PDB entry 8V4H | X-ray diffraction, 2.20 A resolution | chains A and B

[Chain A (and B)]
Name: Putative nucleotide sugar dehydratase
Source organism: Campylobacter jejuni
Notes: chain B of this document is another copy of the same molecule, construct and numbering; everything in this record applies to it too
Reference sequence: A0A0U3AP28 (A0A0U3AP28_CAMJU); residue numbers follow UniProt; this construct covers 1-335
Amino-acid sequence (356 residues; numbered -20 to 335; the number before each row is that of its first residue; numbers below 1 keep their minus sign (Met-20 is residue -20)):
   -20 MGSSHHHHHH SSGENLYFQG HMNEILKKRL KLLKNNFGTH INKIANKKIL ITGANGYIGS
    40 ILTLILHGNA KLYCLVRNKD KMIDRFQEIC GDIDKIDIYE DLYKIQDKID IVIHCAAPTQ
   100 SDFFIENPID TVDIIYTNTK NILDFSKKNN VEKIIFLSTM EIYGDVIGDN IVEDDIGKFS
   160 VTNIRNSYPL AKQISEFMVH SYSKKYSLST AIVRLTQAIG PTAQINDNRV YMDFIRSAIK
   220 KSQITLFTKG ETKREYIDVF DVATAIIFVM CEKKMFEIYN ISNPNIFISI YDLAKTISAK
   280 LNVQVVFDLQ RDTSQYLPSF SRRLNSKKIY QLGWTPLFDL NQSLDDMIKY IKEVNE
Unresolved in the structure: -20 to 0, 335 (chain B: -20 to -8, 335)
Differences from the reference sequence: initiating methionine (-20); expression tag (-19 to 0)
Small-molecule neighbours: YCX ([[(2R,3S,4R,5R)-5-(4-azanyl-2-oxidanylidene-pyrimidin-1-yl)-3,4-bis(oxidanyl)oxolan-2-yl]methoxy-oxidanyl-phosphoryl] [(2R,3R,4R,5S)-2,3,4,5,6-pentakis(oxidanyl)hexyl] hydrogen phosphate): Thr98, Ser100, Glu140, Arg164, Tyr167, Thr195, Gln196, Asn207, Arg208, Val209, Asp212, Phe213, Thr224, Leu225, Phe226, Thr227, Thr231, Arg233, Ile269, Gln294, Tyr295, Leu296
From the paper describing this entry:
  - binding site for YCX: Met139, Glu140, Arg164, Tyr167, Thr195, Gln196, Arg208
  - catalytic residues: Tyr167 (proposed by the authors, not directly observed)
  - contacts within the chain: Glu140-Arg164 (salt bridge)

[How chain A and chain B interact]
Contacting residue pairs - 61 pairs, chain A then chain B:
  Glu105(A) - Lys184(B)  hydrogen bond (backbone-side chain)
  Asn106(A) - Lys184(B)
  Ile108(A) - Lys119(B)
  Ile108(A) - Tyr181(B)  hydrophobic
  Ile108(A) - Tyr185(B)  hydrophobic
  Val111(A) - Tyr115(B)  hydrophobic
  Val111(A) - Ile173(B)  hydrophobic
  Val111(A) - Phe176(B)  hydrophobic
  Asp112(A) - Tyr115(B)  hydrogen bond
  Asp112(A) - Lys119(B)
  Tyr115(A) - Val111(B)  hydrophobic
  Tyr115(A) - Asp112(B)  hydrogen bond
  Tyr115(A) - Tyr115(B)  hydrophobic
  Lys119(A) - Ile108(B)
  Asp144(A) - Lys157(B)  salt bridge
  Val145(A) - Lys157(B)
  Ile155(A) - Lys157(B)  hydrogen bond (backbone-side chain)
  Ile155(A) - Phe158(B)
  Ile155(A) - Ser159(B)
  Gly156(A) - Lys157(B)
  Lys157(A) - Val145(B)
  Lys157(A) - Ile155(B)  hydrogen bond (side chain-backbone)
  Lys157(A) - Gly156(B)
  Lys157(A) - Lys157(B)
  Phe158(A) - Ile155(B)
  Phe158(A) - Gln172(B)  hydrogen bond (backbone-side chain)
  Val160(A) - Gln172(B)
  Val160(A) - Glu175(B)
  Val160(A) - Phe176(B)
  Val160(A) - His179(B)
  Thr161(A) - His179(B)
  Asn162(A) - Phe176(B)
  Ile163(A) - Phe176(B)
  Ile163(A) - Ser180(B)
  Ile163(A) - Lys183(B)
  Asn165(A) - Phe176(B)
  Ser166(A) - Phe176(B)
  Leu169(A) - Gln172(B)
  Leu169(A) - Ile173(B)  hydrophobic
  Leu169(A) - Phe176(B)  hydrophobic
  Gln172(A) - Phe158(B)
  Gln172(A) - Val160(B)
  Gln172(A) - Leu169(B)
  Gln172(A) - Gln172(B)  hydrogen bond
  Ile173(A) - Val111(B)  hydrophobic
  Ile173(A) - Leu169(B)  hydrophobic
  Glu175(A) - Val160(B)
  Phe176(A) - Val111(B)  hydrophobic
  Phe176(A) - Val160(B)
  Phe176(A) - Asn162(B)
  Phe176(A) - Ile163(B)
  Phe176(A) - Ser166(B)
  Phe176(A) - Leu169(B)  hydrophobic
  His179(A) - Val160(B)
  His179(A) - Thr161(B)
  Ser180(A) - Ile163(B)
  Tyr181(A) - Ile108(B)  hydrophobic
  Lys184(A) - Glu105(B)  hydrogen bond (side chain-backbone)
  Lys184(A) - Asn106(B)
  Tyr185(A) - Ile108(B)  hydrophobic
  Phe255(A) - Thr161(B)
Also at the interface, not in a pair above, chain A (36 interface residues in all): Pro107, Ser159, Ala170, Lys183, Arg193, Ile257
Also at the interface, not in a pair above, chain B (38 interface residues in all): Pro107, Ile141, Asp144, Asn165, Ala170, Met177, Arg193, Phe255, Ile257

[Overview]
36 residues of chain A and 38 residues of chain B are in contact, with 8 hydrogen bonds and 1 salt bridge.
Among the polar pairs are Asp144(A)-Lys157(B), Glu105(A)-Lys184(B) and Asp112(A)-Tyr115(B). Bound to chain A:
compound YCX. The paper reports the catalytic residue Tyr167(A); a binding site for YCX at Met139(A),
Glu140(A) and Arg164(A) among others.
Both chains are Putative nucleotide sugar dehydratase (Campylobacter jejuni). Entry 8V4H (X-ray structure of
the NADP-dependent reductase from Campylobacter jejuni responsible for the synthesis of CDP-glucitol in ...)
was determined by X-ray diffraction together with 8V4G from the same study.
